PDB entry 3CRF | electron microscopy, 17.00 A resolution (very low resolution: no residue pairs are listed; an interface is given only as per-side residue counts) | chains A and B of the 3 polymer chains in the assembly

== Chain A ==
Name: Outer membrane protein
Source organism: Salmonella typhimurium
Notes: fragment: core pilin domain, N-terminal deleted
UniProt: Q8ZRK4 (Q8ZRK4_SALTY); residues 22-144 here correspond to UniProt positions 48-170 (UniProt number = residue number + 26)
Amino-acid sequence (123 residues; row label = number of the first residue in the row):
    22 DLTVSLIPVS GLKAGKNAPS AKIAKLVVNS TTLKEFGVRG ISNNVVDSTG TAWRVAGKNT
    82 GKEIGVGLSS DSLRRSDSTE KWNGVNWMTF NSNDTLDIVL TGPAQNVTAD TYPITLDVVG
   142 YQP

== Chain B ==
Name: Outer membrane protein
Source organism: Salmonella typhimurium
Notes: fragment: core pilin domain
UniProt: Q8ZRK4 (Q8ZRK4_SALTY); residues 1-144 here correspond to UniProt positions 27-170 (UniProt number = residue number + 26)
Amino-acid sequence (144 residues; numbered 1 to 144; the number before each row is that of its first residue):
     1 GSFLPNSEQQ KSVDIVFSSP QDLTVSLIPV SGLKAGKNAP SAKIAKLVVN STTLKEFGVR
    61 GISNNVVDST GTAWRVAGKN TGKEIGVGLS SDSLRRSDST EKWNGVNWMT FNSNDTLDIV
   121 LTGPAQNVTA DTYPITLDVV GYQP

== How chain A and chain B interact ==
At this resolution (17 A) residue pairs are not listed: 37 residues of chain A and 22 of chain B lie at the interface.

== Overview ==
The interface between chain A and chain B involves 37 residues on one side and 22 on the other.
Chain A is Outer membrane protein and chain B is Outer membrane protein, both from Salmonella typhimurium; the
structure, Electron Microscopy model of the Saf Pilus- Type B, was determined by electron microscopy,
deposited together with 3CRE.
